PDB entry 6RDV | electron microscopy, 3.10 A resolution | chains U and X of the 20 polymer chains in the assembly

== Chain U ==
Protein: ATP synthase subunit alpha
Source organism: Polytomella sp. Pringsheim 198.80
Reference sequence: A0ZW40 (A0ZW40_9CHLO); residue numbers follow UniProt; this construct covers 1-562
Amino-acid sequence (562 residues; each row starts with the number of its first residue):
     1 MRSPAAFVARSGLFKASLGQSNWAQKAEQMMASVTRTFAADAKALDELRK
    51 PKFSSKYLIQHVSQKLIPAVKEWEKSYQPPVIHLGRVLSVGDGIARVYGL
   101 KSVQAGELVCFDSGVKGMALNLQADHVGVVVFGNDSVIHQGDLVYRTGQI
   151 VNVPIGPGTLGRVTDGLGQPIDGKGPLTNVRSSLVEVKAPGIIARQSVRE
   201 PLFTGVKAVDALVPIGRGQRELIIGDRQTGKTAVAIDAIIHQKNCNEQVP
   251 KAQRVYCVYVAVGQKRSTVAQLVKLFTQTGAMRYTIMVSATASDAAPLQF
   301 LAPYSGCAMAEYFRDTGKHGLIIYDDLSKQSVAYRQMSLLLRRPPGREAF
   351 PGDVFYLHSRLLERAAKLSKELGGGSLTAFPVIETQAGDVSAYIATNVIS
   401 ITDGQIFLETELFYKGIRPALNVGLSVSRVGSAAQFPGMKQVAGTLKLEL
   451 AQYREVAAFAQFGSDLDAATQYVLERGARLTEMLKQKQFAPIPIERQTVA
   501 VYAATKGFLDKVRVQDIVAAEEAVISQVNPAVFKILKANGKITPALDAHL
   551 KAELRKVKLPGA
Disordered / not traced: 1-39
Construct notes: conflict Arg266 (Lys in A0ZW40)
Metal / ion sites: Mg2+: Thr232 (together with ATP)
Residues lining bound ligands: ATP (adenosine-5'-triphosphate): Asp226, Arg227, Gln228, Thr229, Gly230, Lys231, Thr232, Ala233, Asp326, Glu384, Phe413, Arg418, Pro419, Gln486, Lys487, Gln488

== Chain X ==
Protein: ATP synthase subunit beta
Source organism: Polytomella sp. Pringsheim 198.80
Notes: EC 7.1.2.2
Reference sequence: A0ZW41 (A0ZW41_9CHLO); residues 1-574 here = UniProt positions 1-574
Amino-acid sequence (574 residues; row label = number of the first residue in the row):
     1 MALRYAAGLAKNVVQRQGASLNIARAFAAEPAPAIDAGYVSQVIGPVVDV
    51 RFDGELPSILSSLEVEGHSVRLVLEVAQHMGDNTVRCIAMDSTDGLVRGQ
   101 KVVDTGSPIKVPVGRGTLGRIMNVIGEPVDEQGPIDAADIWSIHREAPEF
   151 TEQSTEQEILVTGIKVVDLLAPYQRGGKIGLFGGAGVGKTVLIMELINNV
   201 AKAHGGFSVFAGVGERTREGNDLYREMIESGVIKLGAERGNSKCTLVYGQ
   251 MNEPPGARARVALTGLTVAEYFRDIEGQDVLLFVDNIFRFTQANSEVSAL
   301 LGRIPSAVGYQPTLATDLGGLQERITTTTKGSITSVQAVYVPADDLTDPA
   351 PATTFAHLDATTVLSRSIAELGIYPAVDPLDSTSRMLNPNVIGAEHYNVA
   401 RGVQKVLQDYKNLQDIIAILGMDELSEEDKLTVARARKIQRFLSQPFQVA
   451 EVFTGTPGKYVDLADTISGFQGVLTGKYDDLPEMAFYMVGDIKEVKEKAD
   501 KMAKDIASRKEADNKKVSEELKDIPSLDKLVSEIKEVVIEEDDGLEEDFK
   551 AEALSSETVVLNEEGKSVPLPKKN
Disordered / not traced: 1-32
Construct notes: conflict Ala350 (Gly in A0ZW41), Leu387 (Arg in A0ZW41)
Metal / ion sites: Mg2+: Thr190 (together with ADP)
Residues lining bound ligands:
  - ADP (adenosine-5'-diphosphate): Ala185, Gly186, Val187, Gly188, Lys189, Thr190, Val191, Arg216, Glu219, Tyr374, Pro375, Phe447, Ala450, Phe453, Thr454
  - ATP (adenosine-5'-triphosphate): Ser384, Arg385, Leu387, Tyr397

== How chain U and chain X interact ==
Contacting residue pairs (160; chain U residue first):
  Val81(U) with Glu563(X)
  Ile82(U) with Glu563(X), hydrogen bond (backbone-side chain)
  His83(U) with Glu563(X), hydrogen bond (backbone-side chain)
  Leu84(U) with Leu561(X); Asn562(X); Glu563(X), hydrogen bond (backbone-side chain)
  Gly99(U) with Arg98(X), hydrogen bond (backbone-side chain)
  Leu100(U) with Arg98(X), hydrogen bond (backbone-side chain)
  Ser102(U) with Val97(X)
  Val103(U) with Leu96(X); Val97(X)
  Gln104(U) with Gly95(X); Leu96(X)
  Ala105(U) with Val43(X), hydrophobic; Thr93(X); Asp94(X); Gly95(X), hydrogen bond (backbone-backbone); Leu96(X), hydrogen bond (backbone-backbone)
  Cys110(U) with Val560(X), hydrophobic; Leu570(X), hydrophobic
  Phe111(U) with Leu570(X)
  Asp112(U) with Leu570(X); Lys573(X); Asn574(X)
  Gly114(U) with Leu570(X)
  Lys116(U) with Thr558(X)
  Asn121(U) with Val43(X)
  Leu122(U) with Gln42(X); Val43(X), hydrogen bond (backbone-backbone); Leu96(X); Arg98(X)
  Gln123(U) with Gln42(X); Ile44(X); Arg98(X), hydrogen bond (backbone-side chain)
  Ala124(U) with Gln42(X), hydrogen bond (backbone-side chain); Arg98(X)
  His126(U) with Arg98(X)
  Tyr145(U) with Val560(X), hydrophobic; Leu570(X), hydrophobic; Pro571(X)
  Arg146(U) with Val560(X); Leu561(X), hydrogen bond (backbone-backbone)
  Thr147(U) with Val559(X); Val560(X); Leu561(X)
  Gly148(U) with Leu561(X)
  Ile155(U) with Phe549(X)
  Gly156(U) with Phe549(X)
  Pro157(U) with Leu545(X); Glu546(X); Phe549(X)
  Leu177(U) with Leu554(X)
  Asn179(U) with Glu546(X); Phe549(X); Ala551(X)
  Val180(U) with Phe549(X), hydrophobic; Ala551(X); Glu552(X), hydrogen bond (backbone-backbone); Leu554(X), hydrophobic
  Arg181(U) with Phe549(X); Lys550(X); Glu552(X)
  Ser182(U) with Glu552(X), hydrogen bond
  Lys188(U) with Asp91(X), salt bridge; Glu253(X), salt bridge; Pro254(X)
  Ala189(U) with Asn252(X), hydrogen bond (backbone-side chain)
  Pro190(U) with Thr217(X)
  Gly191(U) with Thr217(X)
  Ile192(U) with Ile121(X), hydrophobic; Thr217(X); Asn221(X); Tyr248(X), hydrophobic
  Ile193(U) with Val129(X); Asp130(X); Glu131(X); Tyr224(X), hydrophobic; Arg225(X)
  Arg195(U) with Thr217(X); Asn221(X)
  Gln196(U) with Asn221(X)
  Arg220(U) with Arg216(X)
  Glu247(U) with Ile539(X)
  Gln248(U) with Ile539(X)
  Val249(U) with Ile539(X)
  Pro250(U) with Val538(X); Glu540(X)
  Lys251(U) with Glu540(X); Asp542(X); Asp543(X); Gly544(X)
  Arg254(U) with Ile539(X); Glu541(X); Asp543(X), salt bridge
  Tyr256(U) with Asp543(X), hydrogen bond; Leu545(X)
  Tyr284(U) with Asp543(X)
  Tyr312(U) with Leu545(X), hydrogen bond (side chain-backbone); Phe549(X)
  Lys318(U) with Leu545(X)
  Arg343(U) with Leu300(X)
  Pro344(U) with Ala299(X); Pro305(X), hydrophobic
  Pro345(U) with Val308(X); Gly309(X)
  Gly346(U) with Val308(X); Gly309(X)
  Arg347(U) with Ala343(X); Asp345(X), salt bridge; Asp348(X), salt bridge
  Gly352(U) with Gln292(X); Glu296(X)
  Asp353(U) with Glu296(X)
  Phe355(U) with Met251(X), hydrophobic; Arg289(X); Gln292(X)
  Tyr356(U) with Asn252(X); Glu253(X); Pro254(X); Pro255(X); Arg258(X); Glu296(X)
  Ser359(U) with Met251(X), hydrogen bond (side chain-backbone)
  Glu363(U) with Thr217(X), hydrogen bond; Met251(X)
  Ser391(U) with Ala343(X); Asp344(X)
  Thr396(U) with Ala185(X); Tyr340(X), hydrogen bond (backbone-side chain); Pro342(X), hydrogen bond (side chain-backbone)
  Ile399(U) with Ala185(X); Arg216(X), hydrogen bond (backbone-side chain)
  Ser400(U) with Arg216(X), hydrogen bond (backbone-side chain); Met251(X); Arg289(X), hydrogen bond
  Ile401(U) with Arg216(X), hydrogen bond (backbone-side chain); Met251(X), hydrophobic
  Thr402(U) with Arg216(X), hydrogen bond (backbone-side chain)
  Asp403(U) with Arg218(X), salt bridge
  Leu425(U) with Glu370(X)
  Arg429(U) with Phe453(X)
  Val430(U) with Arg218(X)
  Tyr472(U) with Arg509(X)
  Asn529(U) with Leu527(X)
  Ala531(U) with Leu527(X), hydrophobic; Val531(X), hydrophobic
  Val532(U) with Leu527(X), hydrophobic
  Ile535(U) with Leu527(X); Leu530(X), hydrophobic
  Ala538(U) with Ile534(X), hydrophobic
  Asn539(U) with Ile534(X)
  Ala545(U) with Ile524(X); Pro525(X)
  Ala548(U) with Ile524(X), hydrophobic
  His549(U) with Ile524(X); Pro525(X), hydrogen bond (side chain-backbone); Ser526(X); Leu527(X)
  Lys551(U) with Lys516(X); Ser518(X), hydrogen bond
Other interface residues (no listed pair), chain U (99 interface residues in all): Pro80, Lys101, Gly106, Ser113, Leu120, Val127, Ile150, Pro154, Leu160, Ser197, Phe313, Arg360, Tyr393, Asn397, Ala469, Arg555
Other interface residues (no listed pair), chain X (84 interface residues in all): Ser41, Gly214, Glu215, Gly220, Gln250, Glu519

== Overview ==
99 residues of chain U and 84 residues of chain X are in contact; the contacts include 27 hydrogen bonds and 6
salt bridges. Among the polar pairs are Lys188(U)-Asp91(X), Lys188(U)-Glu253(X) and Arg254(U)-Asp543(X). Chain
U binds ATP. Ligands of chain X: ATP and ADP.
Here chain U is ATP synthase subunit alpha and chain X is ATP synthase subunit beta, both from Polytomella sp.
Pringsheim 198.80. Entry 6RDV (Cryo-EM structure of Polytomella F-ATP synthase, Rotary substate 1E, focussed
refinement of F1 head and rotor) was determined by electron microscopy, deposited together with 6RD4, 6RD5,
6RD6, 6RD7, 6RD8, 6RD9 and 46 further entries.
